Entry 7LSX (electron microscopy, 3.61 A resolution); this record covers chains A and B of the 13 polymer chains in the assembly.

[Chain A]
Name: Proteasome subunit alpha type-1
Source organism: Saccharomyces cerevisiae (strain ATCC 204508 / S288c)
Notes: EC 3.4.25.1
Reference sequence: P21243 (PSA1_YEAST); residue numbers follow UniProt; this construct covers 1-252
Sequence (252 residues; numbered 1 to 252; the number before each row is that of its first residue):
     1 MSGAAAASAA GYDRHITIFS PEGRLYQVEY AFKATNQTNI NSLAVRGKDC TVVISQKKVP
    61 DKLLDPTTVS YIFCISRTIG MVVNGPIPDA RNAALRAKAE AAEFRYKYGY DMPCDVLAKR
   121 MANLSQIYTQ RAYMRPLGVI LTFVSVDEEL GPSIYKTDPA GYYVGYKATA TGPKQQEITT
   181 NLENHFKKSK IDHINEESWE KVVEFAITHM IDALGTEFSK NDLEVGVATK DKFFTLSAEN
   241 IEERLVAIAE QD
Not modelled in the structure: 1-6, 252

[Chain B]
Name: Proteasome subunit alpha type-2
Source organism: Saccharomyces cerevisiae (strain ATCC 204508 / S288c)
Notes: EC 3.4.25.1
Reference sequence: P23639 (PSA2_YEAST); residues 1-250 here = UniProt positions 1-250
Sequence (250 residues; numbered 1 to 250; the number before each row is that of its first residue):
     1 MTDRYSFSLT TFSPSGKLGQ IDYALTAVKQ GVTSLGIKAT NGVVIATEKK SSSPLAMSET
    61 LSKVSLLTPD IGAVYSGMGP DYRVLVDKSR KVAHTSYKRI YGEYPPTKLL VSEVAKIMQE
   121 ATQSGGVRPF GVSLLIAGHD EFNGFSLYQV DPSGSYFPWK ATAIGKGSVA AKTFLEKRWN
   181 DELELEDAIH IALLTLKESV EGEFNGDTIE LAIIGDENPD LLGYTGIPTD KGPRFRKLTS
   241 QEINDRLEAL
Not modelled in the structure: 1-2, 250
UniProt features mapped onto this chain:
  - cross-link: Lys108 (Glycyl lysine isopeptide (Lys-Gly) (interchain with G-Cter in ubiquitin))

[How chain A and chain B interact]
Contacting residue pairs - 53 pairs, chain A then chain B:
  Thr17(A) with Arg128(B)
  Ile18(A) with Leu9(B), hydrophobic; Gln20(B)
  Phe19(A) with Gln20(B), hydrogen bond (backbone-side chain); Tyr23(B), hydrophobic; Ala24(B), hydrophobic; Arg128(B); Pro129(B); Gly131(B)
  Ser20(A) with Tyr23(B)
  Pro21(A) with Tyr23(B), hydrophobic
  Glu22(A) with Thr26(B); Gln30(B), hydrogen bond (backbone-side chain)
  Gly23(A) with Tyr23(B); Ala27(B)
  Leu25(A) with Met78(B), hydrophobic; Arg128(B)
  Ala122(A) with Arg83(B)
  Asn123(A) with Arg83(B), hydrogen bond; Asp87(B)
  Gln126(A) with Pro80(B); Asp81(B), hydrogen bond; Val84(B)
  Thr129(A) with Arg128(B), hydrogen bond (backbone-side chain)
  Gln130(A) with Val127(B); Arg128(B), hydrogen bond (backbone-backbone); Phe130(B)
  Arg131(A) with Gly126(B), hydrogen bond (side chain-backbone); Val127(B)
  Ala132(A) with Leu9(B), hydrophobic; Gly126(B), hydrogen bond (backbone-backbone)
  Tyr133(A) with Ser6(B), hydrogen bond
  Tyr155(A) with Thr60(B)
  Ala160(A) with Pro80(B)
  Gly161(A) with Pro80(B); Arg83(B), hydrogen bond (backbone-side chain)
  Tyr162(A) with Pro80(B)
  Val164(A) with Ala56(B), hydrophobic; Leu61(B), hydrophobic
  Gly165(A) with Ala56(B); Met57(B), hydrogen bond (backbone-backbone); Thr60(B), hydrogen bond (backbone-side chain)
  Tyr166(A) with Ser52(B), hydrogen bond; Leu55(B); Met57(B)
  Lys167(A) with Pro54(B); Leu55(B), hydrogen bond (backbone-backbone); Met57(B)
  Ala168(A) with Leu55(B)
  Thr179(A) with Leu55(B)
  Glu183(A) with Ser53(B); Pro54(B); Leu55(B)
Interface residues without a listed pair, chain A (33 interface residues in all): Ile16, Arg24, Ile154, Tyr163, Leu182, Phe186
Interface residues without a listed pair, chain B (30 interface residues in all): Gly79, Gly125

[In short]
The interface between chain A and chain B involves 33 residues on one side and 30 on the other; the contacts
include 14 hydrogen bonds. Polar contacts include Phe19(A)-Gln20(B), Glu22(A)-Gln30(B) and Asn123(A)-Arg83(B).
Here chain A is Proteasome subunit alpha type-1 and chain B is Proteasome subunit alpha type-2, both from
Saccharomyces cerevisiae (strain ATCC 204508 / S288c). Entry 7LSX (Cryo-EM structure of 13S proteasome core
particle assembly intermediate purified from Pre3-1 proteasome mutant (G34D)) was determined by electron
microscopy (same publication as 7LS5 and 7LS6).
